5Y1U - chains A and D; structure by X-ray diffraction, 2.14 A resolution.

[Chain A]
Molecule: Histone-binding protein RBBP4
Source organism: Homo sapiens
Reference sequence: Q09028 (RBBP4_HUMAN); residues 32-456 here correspond to UniProt positions 1-425 (UniProt number = residue number - 31)
Chain sequence (456 residues; each row starts with the number of its first residue):
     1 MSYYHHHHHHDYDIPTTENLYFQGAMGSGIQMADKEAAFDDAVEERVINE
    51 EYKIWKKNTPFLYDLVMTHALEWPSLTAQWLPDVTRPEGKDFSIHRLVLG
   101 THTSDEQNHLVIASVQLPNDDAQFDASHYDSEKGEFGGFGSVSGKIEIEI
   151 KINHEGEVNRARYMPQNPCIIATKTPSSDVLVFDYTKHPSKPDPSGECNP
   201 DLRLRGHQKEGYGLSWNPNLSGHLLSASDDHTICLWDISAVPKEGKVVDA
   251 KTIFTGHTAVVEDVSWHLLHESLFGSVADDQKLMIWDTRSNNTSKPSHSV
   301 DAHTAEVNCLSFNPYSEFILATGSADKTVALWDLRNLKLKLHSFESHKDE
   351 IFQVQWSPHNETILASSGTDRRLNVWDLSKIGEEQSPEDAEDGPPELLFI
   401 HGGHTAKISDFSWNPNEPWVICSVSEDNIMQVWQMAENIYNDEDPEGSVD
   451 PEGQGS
Disordered / not traced: 1-36, 120-128, 130-143, 443-456
Differences from the reference sequence: expression tag (1-31)
Curated features (UniProtKB/Swiss-Prot):
  - modified residue: A33 (N-acetylalanine), K35 (N6-acetyllysine), S141 (Phosphoserine), K191 (N6-acetyllysine), S386 (Phosphoserine)
  - cross-link (Glycyl lysine isopeptide (Lys-Gly)): K35 (interchain with G-Cter in SUMO2), K191 (interchain with G-Cter in SUMO2)
What the authors report for this chain:
  - mutagenesis - E157A/N159A/E210A (1.5 fold): decreased binding to AEBP2 ZF1-3

[Chain D]
Molecule: Zinc finger protein AEBP2
Reference sequence: Q6ZN18 (AEBP2_HUMAN); residues 81-92 here correspond to UniProt positions 379-390 (UniProt number = residue number + 298)
Chain sequence (12 residues; numbered 81 to 92; the number before each row is that of its first residue):
    81 KRRKLKNKRRRS
Disordered / not traced: 86-92
Curated features (UniProtKB/Swiss-Prot):
  - modified residue: S92 (Phosphoserine)

[How chain A and chain D interact]
Contacting residue pairs - 14 pairs, chain A then chain D:
  H102(A) - K84(D)
  H102(A) - L85(D)
  E157(A) - K84(D)  salt bridge
  N159(A) - K84(D)  hydrogen bond
  R160(A) - R82(D)
  E210(A) - K84(D)  salt bridge
  Y212(A) - R82(D)
  Y212(A) - K84(D)
  D229(A) - K81(D)
  E262(A) - K81(D)  hydrogen bond (side chain-backbone)
  E262(A) - R82(D)  salt bridge
  D279(A) - K81(D)  hydrogen bond (side chain-backbone)
  N308(A) - R82(D)
  F352(A) - R82(D)  hydrogen bond (backbone-side chain)
Also at the interface, not in a pair above, chain A (16 interface residues in all): L76, P176, V260, E306, E426
Also at the interface, not in a pair above, chain D (5 interface residues in all): R83

[In short]
The interface between chain A and chain D involves 16 residues on one side and 5 on the other; the contacts
include 4 hydrogen bonds and 3 salt bridges. Polar pairs include E157(A)-K84(D), E210(A)-K84(D) and
E262(A)-R82(D). The paper reports that E157A/N159A/E210A of chain A reduce binding to AEBP2 ZF1-3.
Here chain A is Histone-binding protein RBBP4 (Homo sapiens) and chain D is Zinc finger protein AEBP2. Entry
5Y1U (Crystal structure of RBBP4 bound to AEBP2 RRK motif) was determined by X-ray diffraction.
